Entry 8Z1V (electron microscopy, 3.16 A resolution); this record covers chains B and D of the 4 polymer chains in the assembly.

# Chain B
Molecule: Dipeptide transport system permease protein DppC
From: Escherichia coli K-12
Reference sequence: P0AEG1 (DPPC_ECOLI); numbering as in UniProt (aligned over 1-300)
Chain sequence (300 residues; each row starts with the number of its first residue):
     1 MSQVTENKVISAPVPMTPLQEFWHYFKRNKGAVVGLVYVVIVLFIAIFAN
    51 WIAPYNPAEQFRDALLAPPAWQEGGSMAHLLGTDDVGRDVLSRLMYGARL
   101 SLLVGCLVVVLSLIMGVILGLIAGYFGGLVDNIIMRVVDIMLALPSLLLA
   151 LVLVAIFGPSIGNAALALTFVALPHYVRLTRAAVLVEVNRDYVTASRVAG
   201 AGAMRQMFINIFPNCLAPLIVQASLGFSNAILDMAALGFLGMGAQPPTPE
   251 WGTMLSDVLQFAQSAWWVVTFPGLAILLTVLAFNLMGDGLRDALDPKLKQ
Disordered / not traced: 1-15, 296-300

# Chain D
Molecule: Dipeptide transport ATP-binding protein DppF
From: Escherichia coli K-12
Notes: EC 7.4.2.9
Reference sequence: P37313 (DPPF_ECOLI); residues 1-334 here = UniProt positions 1-334
Chain sequence (334 residues; row label = number of the first residue in the row):
     1 MSTQEATLQQPLLQAIDLKKHYPVKKGMFAPERLVKALDGVSFNLERGKT
    51 LAVVGESGCGKSTLGRLLTMIEMPTGGELYYQGQDLLKHDPQAQKLRRQK
   101 IQIVFQNPYGSLNPRKKVGQILEEPLLINTSLSKEQRREKALSMMAKVGL
   151 KTEHYDRYPHMFSGGQRQRIAIARGLMLDPDVVIADEPVSALDVSVRAQV
   201 LNLMMDLQQELGLSYVFISHDLSVVEHIADEVMVMYLGRCVEKGTKDQIF
   251 NNPRHPYTQALLSATPRLNPDDRRERIKLSGELPSPLNPPPGCAFNARCR
   301 RRFGPCTQLQPQLKDYGGQLVACFAVDQDENPQR
Disordered / not traced: 1-9
Ion coordination: 4Fe-4S cluster Fe: C293, C299, C306, C323
Ligand contacts: 4Fe-4S cluster (SF4): H255, P256, C293, F295, N296, C299, R301, C306, P311, C323, F324, A325
What the authors report for this chain:
  - 4Fe-4S cluster coordination: C293, C299, C306, C323
  - catalytic residues: E187 (citing earlier work)

# Interface between chain B and chain D
Contacting residue pairs - 32 pairs, chain B then chain D:
  M16(B) with M161(D)
  P18(B) with Y158(D)
  E21(B) with H160(D), salt bridge
  D191(B) with G110(D), hydrogen bond (backbone-backbone); S111(D)
  Y192(B) with G110(D), hydrogen bond (backbone-backbone); S111(D); L112(D); N113(D); P114(D)
  T194(B) with I71(D)
  A195(B) with F105(D), hydrophobic; R174(D)
  S196(B) with E124(D), hydrogen bond
  R197(B) with I71(D), hydrogen bond (side chain-backbone)
  V198(B) with I71(D), hydrophobic; R98(D)
  A199(B) with R98(D); I128(D); N129(D), hydrogen bond (backbone-side chain)
  G200(B) with R98(D); I128(D)
  A201(B) with I128(D), hydrophobic
  R205(B) with E124(D), salt bridge; L127(D)
  I209(B) with K116(D), hydrogen bond (backbone-side chain)
  N210(B) with N113(D), hydrogen bond (backbone-side chain); E124(D), hydrogen bond
  P213(B) with R115(D)
  N214(B) with N113(D), hydrogen bond; P114(D); R115(D)
Also at the interface, not in a pair above, chain B (19 interface residues in all): R190
Also at the interface, not in a pair above, chain D (22 interface residues in all): T69, M70, I103, N107
From the paper, about this interface:
  - interface residues, chain B: S196(B), N210(B), N214(B)
  - interface residues, chain D: N113(D), E124(D)

# Summary
19 residues of chain B and 22 residues of chain D are in contact, with 9 hydrogen bonds and 2 salt bridges.
Among the polar pairs are E21(B)-H160(D), R205(B)-E124(D) and S196(B)-E124(D). Ligands of chain D: 4Fe-4S
cluster. The paper reports the catalytic residue E187(D); interface residues S196(B), N210(B) and N113(D)
among others.
Here chain B is Dipeptide transport system permease protein DppC and chain D is Dipeptide transport
ATP-binding protein DppF, both from Escherichia coli K-12. Entry 8Z1V (Cryo-EM structure of Escherichia coli
DppBCDF in the resting state) was determined by electron microscopy, deposited together with 8Z1W, 8Z1X and
8Z1Y.
